PDB entry 2W6F | X-ray diffraction, 6.00 A resolution (low resolution: residue-level contacts below are approximate; hydrogen-bond / salt-bridge calls are withheld) | chains E and G of the 7 polymer chains in the assembly

Chain E:
Protein: ATP synthase subunit beta, mitochondrial
Source organism: Bos taurus
Notes: EC 3.6.3.14
Reference sequence: P00829 (ATPB_BOVIN); residues -49 to 478 here correspond to UniProt positions 1-528 (UniProt number = residue number + 50)
Chain sequence (528 residues; each row starts with the number of its first residue; numbers below 1 keep their minus sign (Met-49 is residue -49)):
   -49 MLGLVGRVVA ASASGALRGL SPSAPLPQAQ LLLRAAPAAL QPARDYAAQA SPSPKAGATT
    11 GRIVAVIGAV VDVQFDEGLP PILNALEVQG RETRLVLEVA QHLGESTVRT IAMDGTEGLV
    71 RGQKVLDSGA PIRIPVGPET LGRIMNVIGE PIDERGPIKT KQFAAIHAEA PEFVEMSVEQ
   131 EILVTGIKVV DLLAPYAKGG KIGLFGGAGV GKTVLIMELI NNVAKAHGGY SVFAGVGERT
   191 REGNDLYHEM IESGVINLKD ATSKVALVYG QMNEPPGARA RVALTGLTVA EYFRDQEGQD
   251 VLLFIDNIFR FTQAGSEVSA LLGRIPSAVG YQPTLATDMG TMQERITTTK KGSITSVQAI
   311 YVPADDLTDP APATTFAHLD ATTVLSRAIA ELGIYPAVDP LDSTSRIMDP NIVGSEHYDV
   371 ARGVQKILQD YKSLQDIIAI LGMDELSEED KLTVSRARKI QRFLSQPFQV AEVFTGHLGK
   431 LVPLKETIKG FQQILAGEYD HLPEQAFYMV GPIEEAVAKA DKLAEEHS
Disordered / not traced: -49 to 8, 475-478
UniProt features mapped onto this chain:
  - binding site (ADP): Gly159, Val160, Gly161, Lys162, Thr163, Val164
  - binding site (ATP): Gly159, Gly161, Lys162, Thr163, Val164, Arg189
  - binding site (phosphate): Gly159, Val160, Gly161, Lys162, Thr163
  - binding site (Mg(2+)): Thr163, Glu188
  - modified residue: Lys74 (N6-acetyllysine), Lys111 (N6-acetyllysine), Lys148 (N6-acetyllysine), Lys209 (N6-acetyllysine), Lys214 (N6-acetyllysine), Thr262 (Phosphothreonine), Ser365 (Phosphoserine), Lys376 (N6-acetyllysine), Ser383 (Phosphoserine), Lys430 (N6-acetyllysine), Lys435 (N6-acetyllysine), Lys472 (N6-acetyllysine)
  - glycosylation: Ser56 (O-linked (GlcNAc) serine)

Chain G:
Protein: ATP synthase subunit gamma, mitochondrial
Source organism: Bos taurus
Notes: EC 3.6.3.14
Reference sequence: P05631 (ATPG_BOVIN); residues -24 to 273 here correspond to UniProt positions 1-298 (UniProt number = residue number + 25)
Chain sequence (298 residues; numbered -24 to 273; the number before each row is that of its first residue; numbers below 1 keep their minus sign (Met-24 is residue -24)):
   -24 MFSRAGVAGL SAWTVQPQWI QVRNMATLKD ITRRLKSIKN IQKITKSMKM VAAAKYARAE
    36 RELKPARVYG VGSLALYEKA DIKTPEDKKK HLIIGVSSDR GLCGAIHSSV AKQMKSEAAN
    96 LAAAGKEVKI IGVGDKIRSI LHRTHSDQFL VTFKEVGRRP PTFGDASVIA LELLNSGYEF
   156 DEGSIIFNRF RSVISYKTEE KPIFSLDTIS SAESMSIYDD IDADVLRNYQ EYSLANIIYY
   216 SLKESTTSEQ SARMTAMDNA SKNASEMIDK LTLTFNRTRQ AVITKELIEI ISGAAALD
Disordered / not traced: -24 to 0, 45-76, 91-208, 273
UniProt features mapped onto this chain:
  - modified residue: Lys14 (N6-acetyllysine), Lys24 (N6-succinyllysine), Lys30 (N6-acetyllysine), Lys90 (N6-acetyllysine), Ser121 (Phosphoserine), Lys129 (N6-acetyllysine), Lys172 (N6-acetyllysine), Lys245 (N6-succinyllysine)

Interface between chain E and chain G:
Pairs across the interface (14; chain E residue first):
  Ile275(E) - Ile266(G)
  Pro276(E) - Ile266(G)
  Val279(E) - Thr259(G)
  Gly280(E) - Leu262(G)
  Ala314(E) - Arg254(G)
  Asp316(E) - Asn251(G)
  Asp316(E) - Arg254(G)
  Asp316(E) - Gln255(G)
  Thr318(E) - Gln255(G)
  Asp319(E) - Arg254(G)
  Asp386(E) - Lys21(G)
  Ile390(E) - Met25(G)
  Leu391(E) - Ala28(G)
  Leu391(E) - Ala29(G)
Also at the interface, not in a pair above, chain E (14 interface residues in all): Ser277, Ala278, Pro320
Also at the interface, not in a pair above, chain G (11 interface residues in all): Ile258

In short:
The interface between chain E and chain G involves 14 residues on one side and 11 on the other. Curated
annotation (UniProt) lists 6 ADP-binding residues, 6 ATP-binding residues, 5 phosphate-binding residues and
Mg2+-binding residues Thr163(E) and Glu188(E) on chain E.
Here chain E is ATP synthase subunit beta, mitochondrial and chain G is ATP synthase subunit gamma,
mitochondrial, both from Bos taurus. Entry 2W6F (Low resolution structures of bovine mitochondrial F1-ATPase
during controlled dehydration: Hydration State 2) was determined by X-ray diffraction together with 2W6E,
2W6G, 2W6H, 2W6I and 2W6J from the same study.
